2YJJ - chains D and F of the 12 polymer chains in the assembly; structure by X-ray diffraction, 2.05 A resolution.

[Chain D (and F)]
Name: AFP
Organism: Microbacterium arborescens
Notes: chain F of this document is another copy of the same molecule, construct and numbering; everything in this record applies to it too
Reference sequence: Q1X6M4 (Q1X6M4_9MICO); residues 1-161 here = UniProt positions 1-161
Sequence (161 residues; row label = number of the first residue in the row):
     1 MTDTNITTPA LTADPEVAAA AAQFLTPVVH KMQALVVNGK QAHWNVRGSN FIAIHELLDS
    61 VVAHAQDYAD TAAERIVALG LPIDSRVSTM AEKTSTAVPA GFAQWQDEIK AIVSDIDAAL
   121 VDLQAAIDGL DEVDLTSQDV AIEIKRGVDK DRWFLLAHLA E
Unresolved in the structure: 1-13 (chain F: 1-11)
Metal / ion sites: Iron(II) oxide Fe site 1: His-43 (shared with 2 residues of chain J); Iron(II) oxide Fe site 2: Asp-70, Glu-74 (shared with 1 residue of chain J)
Small-molecule neighbours: Iron(II) oxide (OFE): Lys-40, His-43, Trp-44, His-55, Asp-59

[Interface between chain D and chain F]
Residue-residue contacts (22; chain D residue first):
  Trp-44(D) / Trp-153(F)
  Arg-47(D) / Trp-153(F)
  Arg-47(D) / Ala-157(F)
  Arg-47(D) / Ala-160(F)
  Gly-48(D) / Ala-157(F)  hydrogen bond (backbone-backbone)
  Gly-48(D) / His-158(F)
  Gly-48(D) / Glu-161(F)
  Ser-49(D) / Asn-50(F)  hydrogen bond (backbone-side chain)
  Ser-49(D) / Trp-105(F)
  Ser-49(D) / His-158(F)  hydrogen bond (backbone-backbone)
  Ser-49(D) / Glu-161(F)
  Phe-51(D) / Trp-153(F)  hydrophobic
  Phe-51(D) / Phe-154(F)
  Phe-51(D) / Ala-157(F)  hydrophobic
  Phe-51(D) / His-158(F)
  Ile-52(D) / Ala-53(F)  hydrophobic
  Ile-52(D) / Phe-154(F)  hydrophobic
  Ile-52(D) / His-158(F)  hydrogen bond (backbone-side chain)
  His-55(D) / Trp-153(F)
  His-55(D) / Phe-154(F)
  Gln-104(D) / Ala-160(F)
  Gln-104(D) / Glu-161(F)
Also at the interface, not in a pair above, chain D (9 interface residues in all): Asn-50

[Summary]
The chain D/chain F interface involves 9 residues from each chain, with 4 hydrogen bonds. Polar contacts
include Ser-49(D)/Asn-50(F), Ile-52(D)/His-158(F) and Gly-48(D)/Ala-157(F). Bound to chain D: Iron(II) oxide.
Asp-70(D) and Glu-74(D) coordinate Iron(II) oxide Fe site 2.
Chain D and chain F are both AFP (Microbacterium arborescens); the structure, Structure of Dps from
MICROBACTERIUM ARBORESCENS in the low iron form, was determined by X-ray diffraction, deposited together with
2YJK.
